PDB entry 6GMA | X-ray diffraction, 3.20 A resolution | chains A and B

[Chain A (and B)]
Protein: RB1-inducible coiled-coil protein 1
Source organism: Homo sapiens
Notes: chain B of this document is another copy of the same molecule, construct and numbering; everything in this record applies to it too
Reference sequence: Q8TDY2 (RBCC1_HUMAN); residue numbers follow UniProt; this construct covers 1458-1594
Amino-acid sequence (140 residues; numbered 1455 to 1594; the number before each row is that of its first residue):
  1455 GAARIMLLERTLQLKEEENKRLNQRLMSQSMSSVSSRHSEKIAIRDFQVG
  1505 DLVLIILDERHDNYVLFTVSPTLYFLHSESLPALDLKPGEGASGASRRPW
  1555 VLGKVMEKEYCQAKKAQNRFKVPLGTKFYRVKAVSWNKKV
Disordered / not traced: 1490-1493, 1543-1550, 1594 (chain B: 1489-1493, 1543-1549, 1594)
Sequence notes: expression tag (1455-1457)
UniProt features mapped onto this chain:
  - modified residue: Ser-1484 (Phosphoserine)
What the authors report for this chain:
  - mutagenesis - R1573D: decreased binding to 4P
  - mutagenesis - F1574A: unchanged binding to p62-ubiquitin condensates
  - mutagenesis - R1573D, F1574W: decreased binding to p62
  - mutagenesis - N1517F: decreased binding to p62 FIR
  - mutagenesis - F1574A, R1584A: abolished binding to p62 FIR
  - mutagenesis - R1584A: abolished binding to p62-ubiquitin condensates

[Interface between chain A and chain B]
Pairs across the interface - 41 pairs, chain A then chain B:
  Arg-1458(A) / Glu-1463(B)  salt bridge
  Ile-1459(A) / Arg-1458(B)
  Ile-1459(A) / Ile-1459(B)  hydrophobic
  Ile-1459(A) / Leu-1462(B)
  Leu-1462(A) / Ile-1459(B)
  Leu-1462(A) / Leu-1462(B)  hydrophobic
  Leu-1462(A) / Glu-1463(B)
  Glu-1463(A) / Arg-1458(B)  salt bridge
  Thr-1465(A) / Leu-1466(B)
  Leu-1466(A) / Leu-1462(B)  hydrophobic
  Leu-1466(A) / Thr-1465(B)
  Lys-1469(A) / Glu-1470(B)  salt bridge
  Glu-1470(A) / Lys-1469(B)  salt bridge
  Glu-1472(A) / Asn-1473(B)
  Asn-1473(A) / Lys-1469(B)  hydrogen bond (side chain-backbone)
  Asn-1473(A) / Glu-1472(B)
  Asn-1473(A) / Asn-1473(B)
  Asn-1473(A) / Leu-1476(B)
  Leu-1476(A) / Asn-1473(B)
  Arg-1479(A) / Leu-1480(B)
  Leu-1480(A) / Arg-1479(B)
  Gln-1483(A) / Leu-1480(B)
  Gln-1483(A) / Gln-1483(B)  hydrogen bond
  Gln-1483(A) / Ser-1484(B)
  Glu-1494(A) / Ile-1498(B)
  Glu-1494(A) / Arg-1499(B)  salt bridge
  Lys-1495(A) / Lys-1495(B)
  Lys-1495(A) / Ile-1496(B)
  Lys-1495(A) / Ala-1497(B)
  Ile-1496(A) / Lys-1495(B)
  Ile-1496(A) / Ile-1496(B)  hydrogen bond (backbone-backbone)
  Ile-1496(A) / Ile-1498(B)  hydrophobic
  Ala-1497(A) / Lys-1495(B)
  Asp-1505(A) / Lys-1495(B)  salt bridge
  Leu-1508(A) / Phe-1521(B)  hydrophobic
  Phe-1521(A) / Leu-1508(B)  hydrophobic
  Phe-1521(A) / Trp-1554(B)
  Val-1523(A) / Trp-1554(B)
  Trp-1554(A) / Phe-1521(B)  hydrophobic
  Trp-1554(A) / Val-1523(B)  hydrophobic
  Lys-1592(A) / Arg-1499(B)
Interface residues without a listed pair, chain A (28 interface residues in all): Asn-1477, Ile-1498, Arg-1499, Leu-1556
Interface residues without a listed pair, chain B (27 interface residues in all): Gly-1455, Asn-1477, Glu-1494

[Summary]
28 residues of chain A and 27 residues of chain B are in contact, with 3 hydrogen bonds and 6 salt bridges.
Polar contacts include Arg-1458(A)/Glu-1463(B), Lys-1469(A)/Glu-1470(B) and Glu-1494(A)/Arg-1499(B). The paper
reports that R1573D and F1574W of chain A reduce binding to p62; F1574A and R1584A of chain A abolish binding
to p62 FIR.
Both chains are RB1-inducible coiled-coil protein 1 (Homo sapiens). Entry 6GMA (Crystal structure of the
FIP200 C-terminal region) was determined by X-ray diffraction, deposited together with 6DCE.
